PDB entry 6UC5 | X-ray diffraction, 1.75 A resolution | chains H and L of the 3 polymer chains in the assembly

== Chain H ==
Molecule: Fab397 heavy chain
Source organism: Homo sapiens
Reference sequence: A8K008 (A8K008_HUMAN); residues 118-213 here correspond to UniProt positions 148-243 (UniProt number = residue number + 30)
Chain sequence (220 residues; numbered 3 to 213 plus 11 insertion-coded residues; 2 numbers in that range are skipped by the numbering (no residue carries them; nothing is unmodelled there); the number before each row is that of its first residue; a row labelled like 9A-9C holds insertion residues (9A, then the next letters in order); X marks 3 residues of unknown identity (built as UNK)):
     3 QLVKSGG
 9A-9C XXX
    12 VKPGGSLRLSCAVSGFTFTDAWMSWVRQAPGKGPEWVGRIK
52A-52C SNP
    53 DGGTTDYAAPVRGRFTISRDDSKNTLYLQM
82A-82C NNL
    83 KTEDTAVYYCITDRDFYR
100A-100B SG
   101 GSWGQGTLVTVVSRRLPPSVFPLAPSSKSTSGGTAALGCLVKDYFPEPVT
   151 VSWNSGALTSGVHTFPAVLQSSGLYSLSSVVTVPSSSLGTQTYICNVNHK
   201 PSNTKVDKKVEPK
Not modelled in the structure: 9A-9C
Cystine bridges: Cys-22/Cys-92, Cys-139/Cys-195

== Chain L ==
Molecule: Fab397 light chain
Source organism: Homo sapiens
Reference sequence: Q8TCD0 (Q8TCD0_HUMAN); residues 97-213 here correspond to UniProt positions 122-238 (UniProt number = residue number + 25)
Chain sequence (218 residues; row label = number of the first residue in the row; a row labelled like 27A-27E holds insertion residues (27A, then the next letters in order)):
     1 DIVMTQSPLSLPVTPGEPASISCRSRQ
27A-27E SLLYS
    28 NGDNYLDWYLQKPGQSPQLLIYLGSNRAPGVPDRFSGSGSGTDFTLKISR
    78 VEAEDVGVYYCMQTLQTPHTFGQGTKLEIKRTVAAPSVFIFPPSDEQLKS
   128 GTASVVCLLNNFYPREAKVQWKVDNALQSGNSQESVTEQDSKDSTYSLSS
   178 TLTLSKADYEKHKVYACEVTHQGLSSPVTKSFNRGE
Cystine bridges: Cys-23/Cys-88, Cys-134/Cys-194

== Interface between chain H and chain L ==
Contacting residue pairs (72):
  Gln-39(H) with Gln-38(L), hydrogen bond; Tyr-87(L)
  Gly-44(H) with Tyr-87(L)
  Pro-45(H) with Tyr-87(L); Phe-98(L)
  Trp-47(H) with Thr-94(L); Pro-95(L), hydrophobic; His-96(L); Phe-98(L)
  Arg-50(H) with Thr-94(L); His-96(L)
  Asp-58(H) with Thr-94(L)
  Tyr-91(H) with Ser-43(L)
  Ile-93(H) with Met-89(L), hydrophobic
  Phe-98(H) with Tyr-36(L); Leu-46(L), hydrophobic
  Tyr-99(H) with Asp-34(L), hydrogen bond; Leu-46(L), hydrophobic; Tyr-49(L), hydrophobic; Leu-50(L), hydrophobic; Pro-56(L)
  Arg-100(H) with Pro-56(L)
  Ser-100A(H) with Pro-56(L)
  Gly-100B(H) with Pro-56(L)
  Gly-101(H) with Gln-45(L); Leu-46(L), hydrogen bond (backbone-backbone)
  Ser-102(H) with Ser-43(L), hydrogen bond; Pro-44(L); Gln-45(L)
  Trp-103(H) with Tyr-36(L), hydrogen bond; Ser-43(L); Pro-44(L), hydrogen bond (backbone-backbone); Phe-98(L), hydrophobic
  Gly-104(H) with Ser-43(L), hydrogen bond (backbone-side chain)
  Phe-121(H) with Ser-121(L); Gln-124(L)
  Pro-122(H) with Ser-121(L)
  Leu-123(H) with Phe-118(L); Val-133(L), hydrophobic
  Ala-124(H) with Phe-118(L)
  Lys-128(H) with Phe-116(L); Ile-117(L), hydrogen bond (backbone-backbone); Lys-207(L); Ser-208(L)
  Ser-129(H) with Phe-116(L); Phe-118(L)
  Thr-130(H) with Phe-116(L)
  Ala-136(H) with Phe-116(L), hydrophobic; Phe-118(L)
  Leu-140(H) with Ser-131(L)
  Lys-142(H) with Gln-124(L); Ser-131(L)
  His-163(H) with Asn-137(L); Asn-138(L), hydrogen bond; Ser-174(L), hydrogen bond
  Phe-165(H) with Leu-135(L), hydrophobic; Ser-162(L); Thr-164(L); Ser-174(L); Leu-175(L); Ser-176(L)
  Pro-166(H) with Ser-162(L), hydrogen bond (backbone-side chain); Val-163(L)
  Val-168(H) with Gln-160(L); Glu-161(L); Ser-162(L)
  Leu-169(H) with Gln-160(L), hydrogen bond (backbone-side chain)
  Gln-170(H) with Gln-160(L)
  Val-180(H) with Leu-135(L), hydrophobic
  Thr-182(H) with Asn-137(L)
  Lys-208(H) with Glu-123(L), salt bridge
  Lys-213(H) with Pro-119(L)
Also at the interface, not in a pair above, chain H (45 interface residues in all): Ser-35, Val-37, Lys-43, Glu-46, Val-120, Ser-131, Leu-137, Ser-178
Also at the interface, not in a pair above, chain L (42 interface residues in all): Thr-91, Thr-129, Thr-180, Phe-209

== In short ==
45 residues of chain H and 42 residues of chain L are in contact; the contacts include 12 hydrogen bonds and 1
salt bridge. Polar pairs include Lys-208(H)/Glu-123(L), Gln-39(H)/Gln-38(L) and Tyr-99(H)/Asp-34(L).
Here chain H is Fab397 heavy chain and chain L is Fab397 light chain, both from Homo sapiens. Entry 6UC5
(Fab397 in complex with NPNA peptide) was determined by X-ray diffraction.
